Entry 6ACH (electron microscopy, 3.20 A resolution); this record covers chains A and C of the 8 polymer chains in the assembly.

# Chain A (and C)
Name: Leucine dehydrogenase
From: Geobacillus stearothermophilus 10
Notes: chain C of this document is another copy of the same molecule, construct and numbering; everything in this record applies to it too
UniProt: A0A0K2HC96 (A0A0K2HC96_GEOSE); numbering as in UniProt (aligned over 1-367)
Sequence (367 residues; each row starts with the number of its first residue):
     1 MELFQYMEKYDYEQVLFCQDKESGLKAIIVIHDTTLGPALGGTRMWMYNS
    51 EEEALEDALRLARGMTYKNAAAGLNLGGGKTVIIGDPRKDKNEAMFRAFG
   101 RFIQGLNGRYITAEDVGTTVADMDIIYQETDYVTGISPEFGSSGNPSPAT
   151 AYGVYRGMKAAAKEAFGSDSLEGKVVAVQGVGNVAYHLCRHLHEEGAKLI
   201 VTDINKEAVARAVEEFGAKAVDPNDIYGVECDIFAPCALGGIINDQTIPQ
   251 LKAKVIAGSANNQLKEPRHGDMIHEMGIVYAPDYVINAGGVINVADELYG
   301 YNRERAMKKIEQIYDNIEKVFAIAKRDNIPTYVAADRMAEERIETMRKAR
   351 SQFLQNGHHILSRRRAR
Not modelled in the structure: 142-144
Ligand contacts: NAD (nicotinamide-adenine-dinucleotide): Pro146, Ser147, Thr150, Gln179, Gly180, Gly182, Asn183, Val184, Asp203, Ile204, Cys237, Ala238, Leu239, Ser259, Ala260, Asn261, Asn287, Gly290

# Chain A / chain C interface
Pairs across the interface (38):
  Asn75(A) with Arg97(C), hydrogen bond; Gln128(C), hydrogen bond
  Asn302(A) with Pro138(C)
  Arg305(A) with Pro138(C)
  Lys308(A) with Asp124(C), salt bridge
  Arg342(A) with Glu93(C), salt bridge
  Thr345(A) with Ala94(C)
  Met346(A) with Arg97(C)
  Lys348(A) with Glu22(C), salt bridge
  Ala349(A) with Ala98(C)
  Arg350(A) with Arg97(C); Arg101(C); Glu129(C), salt bridge
  Gln352(A) with Ala98(C), hydrogen bond (side chain-backbone); Arg101(C), hydrogen bond (backbone-side chain); Phe102(C)
  Leu354(A) with Arg101(C); Gln104(C); Gly105(C)
  Asn356(A) with Gln104(C), hydrogen bond (backbone-side chain); Asn107(C)
  His358(A) with Gln104(C); Glu129(C); Thr130(C); Asp131(C), salt bridge
  Arg364(A) with Tyr127(C), hydrogen bond (side chain-backbone); Thr130(C); Asp131(C), salt bridge
  Arg365(A) with Asp131(C), salt bridge; Tyr132(C); Leu298(C), hydrogen bond (side chain-backbone); Leu361(C), hydrogen bond (side chain-backbone)
  Arg367(A) with Tyr127(C); Asp131(C), hydrogen bond (side chain-backbone); Val133(C), hydrogen bond (side chain-backbone); Ile136(C); Ser137(C); Glu297(C)
Interface residues without a listed pair, chain A (19 interface residues in all): Tyr299, Glu304
Interface residues without a listed pair, chain C (28 interface residues in all): Asp20, Gly141, Gly300, Ile360

# Summary
The interface between chain A and chain C involves 19 residues on one side and 28 on the other; the contacts
include 10 hydrogen bonds and 7 salt bridges. Polar pairs include Lys308(A)-Asp124(C), Arg342(A)-Glu93(C) and
Lys348(A)-Glu22(C). Ligands of chain A: NAD.
Chain A and chain C are both Leucine dehydrogenase (Geobacillus stearothermophilus 10); the structure,
Structure of NAD+-bound leucine dehydrogenase from Geobacillus stearothermophilus by cryo-EM, was determined
by electron microscopy together with 6ACF from the same study.
